8HH6 - chains E and G of the 7 polymer chains in the assembly; structure by electron microscopy, 2.90 A resolution.

== Chain E ==
Protein: ATP synthase subunit beta
Organism: Bacillus sp. PS3
Notes: EC 7.1.2.2
Reference sequence: A0A0M4U1P9 (A0A0M4U1P9_BACP3); numbering as in UniProt (aligned over 1-473)
Sequence (484 residues; each row starts with the number of its first residue; numbers below 1 keep their minus sign (Met-10 is residue -10)):
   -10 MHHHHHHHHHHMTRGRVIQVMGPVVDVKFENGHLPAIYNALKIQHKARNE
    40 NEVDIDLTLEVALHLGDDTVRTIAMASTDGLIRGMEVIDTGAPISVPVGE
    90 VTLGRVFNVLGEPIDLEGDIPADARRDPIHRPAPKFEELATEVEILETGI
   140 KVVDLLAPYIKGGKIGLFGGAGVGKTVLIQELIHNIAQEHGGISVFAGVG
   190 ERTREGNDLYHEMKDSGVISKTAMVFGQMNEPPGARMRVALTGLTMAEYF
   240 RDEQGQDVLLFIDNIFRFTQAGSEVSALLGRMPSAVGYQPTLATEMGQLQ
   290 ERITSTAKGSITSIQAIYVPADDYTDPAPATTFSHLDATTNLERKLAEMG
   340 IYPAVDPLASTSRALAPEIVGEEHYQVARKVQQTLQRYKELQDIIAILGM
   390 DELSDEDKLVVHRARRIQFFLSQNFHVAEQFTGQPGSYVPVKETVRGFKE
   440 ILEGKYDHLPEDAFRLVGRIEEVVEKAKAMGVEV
Not modelled in the structure: -10 to 0, 471-473
Construct notes: initiating methionine (-10); expression tag (-9 to 0)
Ion coordination: Mg2+: Thr165 (together with ATP)
Residues lining bound ligands: ATP (adenosine-5'-triphosphate): Gly159, Ala160, Gly161, Val162, Gly163, Lys164, Thr165, Val166, Glu194, Tyr341, Phe414, Ala417, Phe420

== Chain G ==
Protein: ATP synthase gamma chain
Organism: Bacillus sp. PS3
Reference sequence: A0A0M4TPJ7 (A0A0M4TPJ7_BACP3); residues 2-285 here = UniProt positions 2-285
Sequence (284 residues; row label = number of the first residue in the row):
     2 ASLRDIKTRINATKKTSQITKAMEMVSTSKLNRAEQNAKSFVPYMEKIQE
    52 VVANVALGAGGASHPMLVSRPVKKTGYLVITSDRGLAGAYNSNVLRLVYQ
   102 TIQKRHASPDEYAIIVIGRVGLSFFRKRNMPVILDITRLPDQPSFADIKE
   152 IARKTVGLFADGTFDELYMYYNHYVSAIQQEVTERKLLPLTDLAENKQRT
   202 VYEFEPSQEEILDVLLPQYAESLIYGALLDAKASEHAARMTAMKNATDNA
   252 NELIRTLTLSYNRARQAAITQEITEIVAGANALQ
Not modelled in the structure: 285

== Chain E / chain G interface ==
Contacting residue pairs (5):
  Met271(E) - Asn282(G)  hydrogen bond
  Pro272(E) - Val278(G)
  Ala274(E) - Thr271(G)
  Ala274(E) - Thr275(G)
  Val275(E) - Thr271(G)
Interface residues without a listed pair, chain E (6 interface residues in all): Ile386, Leu387
Interface residues without a listed pair, chain G (6 interface residues in all): Ile179, Gln180

== Summary ==
The chain E/chain G interface involves 6 residues from each chain, with 1 hydrogen bond. Its one
hydrogen-bonded contact is Met271(E)-Asn282(G). Chain E binds ATP.
Chain E is ATP synthase subunit beta and chain G is ATP synthase gamma chain, both from Bacillus sp. PS3; the
structure, F1 domain of FoF1-ATPase from Bacillus PS3,step waiting,highATP, was determined by electron
microscopy together with 8HH1, 8HH2, 8HH3, 8HH4, 8HH5, 8HH7 and 5 further entries from the same study.
